PDB entry 7U1P | electron microscopy, 3.00 A resolution | chains A and I of the 11 polymer chains in the assembly

# Chain A
Name: Replication factor C subunit 1
Organism: Saccharomyces cerevisiae
Reference sequence: P38630 (RFC1_YEAST); numbering as in UniProt (aligned over 1-861)
Amino-acid sequence (861 residues; numbered 1 to 861; the number before each row is that of its first residue):
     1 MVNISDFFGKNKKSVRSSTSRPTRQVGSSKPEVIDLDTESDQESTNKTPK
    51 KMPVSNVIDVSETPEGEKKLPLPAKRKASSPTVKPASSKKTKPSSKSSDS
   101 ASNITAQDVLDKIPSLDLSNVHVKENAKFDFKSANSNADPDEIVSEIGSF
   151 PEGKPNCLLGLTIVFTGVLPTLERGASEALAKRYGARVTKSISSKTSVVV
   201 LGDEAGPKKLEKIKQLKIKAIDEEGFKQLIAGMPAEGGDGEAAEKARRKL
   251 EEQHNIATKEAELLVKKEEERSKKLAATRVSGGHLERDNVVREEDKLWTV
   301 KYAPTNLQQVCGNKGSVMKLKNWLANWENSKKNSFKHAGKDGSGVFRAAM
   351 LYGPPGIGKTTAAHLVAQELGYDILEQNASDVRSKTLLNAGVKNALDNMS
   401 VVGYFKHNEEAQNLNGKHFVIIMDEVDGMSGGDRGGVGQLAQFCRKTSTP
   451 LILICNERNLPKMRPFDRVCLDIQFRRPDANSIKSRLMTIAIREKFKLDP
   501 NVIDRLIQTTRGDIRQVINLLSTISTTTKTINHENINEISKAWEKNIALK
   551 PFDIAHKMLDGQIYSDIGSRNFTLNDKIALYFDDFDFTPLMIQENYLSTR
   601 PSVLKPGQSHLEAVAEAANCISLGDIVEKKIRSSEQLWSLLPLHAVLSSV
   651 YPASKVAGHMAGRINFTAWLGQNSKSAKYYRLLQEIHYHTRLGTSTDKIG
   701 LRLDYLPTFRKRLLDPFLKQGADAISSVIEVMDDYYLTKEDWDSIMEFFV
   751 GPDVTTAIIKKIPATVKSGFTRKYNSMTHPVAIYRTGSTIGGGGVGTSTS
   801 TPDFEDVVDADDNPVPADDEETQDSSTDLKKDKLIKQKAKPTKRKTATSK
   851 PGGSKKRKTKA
Disordered / not traced: 1-148, 238, 278-289, 779-861
Ion coordination: Mg2+: Thr-360 (together with ATP-gamma-S)
Residues lining bound ligands: ATP-gamma-S (AGS; phosphothiophosphoric acid-adenylate ester): Thr-299, Tyr-302, Ala-303, Pro-304, Gln-309, Val-310, Cys-311, Pro-354, Pro-355, Gly-356, Ile-357, Gly-358, Lys-359, Thr-360, Thr-361, Glu-425, Asn-456, Ile-514, Arg-515
UniProt features mapped onto this chain:
  - motif (Nuclear localization signal): Lys-830 to Leu-834, Lys-855 to Lys-860
  - binding site (ATP): Thr-299, Cys-311, Gly-353 to Thr-361, Asn-456
  - modified residue: Thr-38 (Phosphothreonine), Ser-40 (Phosphoserine), Thr-63 (Phosphothreonine)
  - mutagenesis: Asp-427 (D427H: In cs mutant CDC44-2; causes cell cycle arrest), Gly-436 (G436R: In cs mutant CDC44-3/4; causes cell cycle arrest), Gly-512 (G512A: In cs mutant CDC44-9; no effect), Asp-513 (D513N: In cs mutants CDC44-1/5/8 and CDC44-9; causes cell cycle arrest)
From the paper describing this entry:
  - binding site for DNA - Template: Asn-459, Pro-461, Arg-464, Gln-474, Arg-476, Arg-477, Pro-551, Phe-552, Phe-587, Phe-666, Leu-670, Ser-674

# Chain I
Molecule: DNA - Primer
Sequence (25 nucleotides; row label = number of the first residue in the row):
     1 GGGACGCACGCGGCATTCAAGGACT
Disordered / not traced: 1-7

# How chain A and chain I interact
Contacting residue pairs (9):
  Arg-434(A) with DA20(I), hydrogen bond to the sugar; DG21(I), sugar contact
  Phe-582(A) with DT25(I), stacking on the base
  Phe-585(A) with DC24(I), base contact
  Trp-638(A) with DC24(I), stacking on the base; DT25(I), phosphate contact
  Ser-639(A) with DT25(I), phosphate contact
  Leu-641(A) with DT25(I), sugar contact
  Pro-642(A) with DT25(I), phosphate contact
Also at the interface, not in a pair above, chain A (9 interface residues in all): Gly-431, Gly-432

# Summary
9 residues of chain A face 4 of chain I across their interface, with 1 hydrogen bond and 2 aromatic stacking
contacts. Its one hydrogen-bonded contact is Arg-434(A)/DA20(I). Ligands of chain A: ATP-gamma-S. The paper
reports a binding site for DNA - Template at Asn-459(A), Pro-461(A) and Arg-464(A) among others.
Here chain A is Replication factor C subunit 1 (Saccharomyces cerevisiae) and chain I is DNA - Primer. Entry
7U1P (RFC:PCNA bound to DNA with a ssDNA gap of five nucleotides) was determined by electron microscopy,
deposited together with 7U19 and 7U1A.
